PDB entry 8JEJ | electron microscopy, 2.50 A resolution | chains A and C of the 3 polymer chains in the assembly

# Chain A
Protein: Fructose dehydrogenase large subunit
Organism: Gluconobacter japonicus
Notes: EC 1.1.99.11
UniProt: M1VMF7 (FDHL_GLUJA); residue numbers follow UniProt; this construct covers 1-544
Amino-acid sequence (544 residues; row label = number of the first residue in the row):
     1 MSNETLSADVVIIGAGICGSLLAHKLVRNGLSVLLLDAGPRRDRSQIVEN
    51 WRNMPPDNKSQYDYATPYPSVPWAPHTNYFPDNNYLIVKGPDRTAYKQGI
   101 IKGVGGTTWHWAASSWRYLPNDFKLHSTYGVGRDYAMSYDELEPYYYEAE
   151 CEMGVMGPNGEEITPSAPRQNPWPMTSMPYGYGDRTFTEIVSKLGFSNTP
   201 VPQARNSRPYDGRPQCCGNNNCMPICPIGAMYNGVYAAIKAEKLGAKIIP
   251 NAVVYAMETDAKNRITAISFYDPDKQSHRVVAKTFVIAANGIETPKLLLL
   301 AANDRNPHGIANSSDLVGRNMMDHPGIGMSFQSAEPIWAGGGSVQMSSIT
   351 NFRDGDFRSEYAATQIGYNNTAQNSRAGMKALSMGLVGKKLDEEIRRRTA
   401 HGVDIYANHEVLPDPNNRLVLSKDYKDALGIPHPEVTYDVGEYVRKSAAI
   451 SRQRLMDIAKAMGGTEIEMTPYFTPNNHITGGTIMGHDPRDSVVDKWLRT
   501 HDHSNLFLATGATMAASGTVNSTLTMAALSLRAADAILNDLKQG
Disordered / not traced: 1-2, 543-544
Bound ions: 3Fe-4S cluster Fe: Cys-216, Cys-222, Cys-226
Small-molecule neighbours:
  - 3Fe-4S cluster (F3S): Arg-205, Cys-216, Cys-217, Gly-218, Asn-219, Asn-220, Asn-221, Cys-222, Ile-225, Cys-226, Pro-227, Ile-228, Ala-230, Met-231, Gly-342, Ser-343
  - FAD (flavin-adenine dinucleotide): Ile-13, Gly-14, Ala-15, Gly-16, Ile-17, Cys-18, Leu-36, Asp-37, Ala-38, Gly-39, Tyr-64, Gly-99, Ile-101, Lys-102, Gly-103, Gly-105, Gly-106, Thr-107, Thr-108, His-110, Trp-111, Ala-112, Ala-113, Ser-114, Met-223, Ala-252, Val-253, Val-254, Ala-288, Ala-289, Asn-290, Glu-293, Leu-297, Gln-345, Asn-477, His-478, Thr-510, Asn-521, Ser-522, Thr-523, Leu-524, Met-526
UniProt features mapped onto this chain:
  - active site: His-478 (Proton acceptor)

# Chain C
Protein: Fructose dehydrogenase cytochrome subunit
Organism: Gluconobacter japonicus
UniProt: M1V1V5 (FDHC_GLUJA); residue numbers follow UniProt; this construct covers 1-486
Amino-acid sequence (486 residues; each row starts with the number of its first residue):
     1 MRYFRPLSATAMTTVLLLAGTNVRAQPTEPTPASAHRPSISRGHYLAIAA
    51 DCAACHTNGRDGQFLAGGYAISSPMGNIYSTNITPSKTHGIGNYTLEQFS
   101 KALRHGIRADGAQLYPAMPYDAYNRLTDEDVKSLYAYIMTEVKPVDAPSP
   151 KTQLPFPFSIRASLGIWKIAARIEGKPYVFDHTHNDDWNRGRYLVDELAH
   201 CGECHTPRNFLLAPNQSAYLAGADIGSWRAPNITNAPQSGIGSWSDQDLF
   251 QYLKTGKTAHARAAGPMAEAIEHSLQYLPDADISAIVTYLRSVPAKAESG
   301 QTVANFEHAGRPSSYSVANANSRRSNSTLTKTTDGAALYEAVCASCHQSD
   351 GKGSKDGYYPSLVGNTTTGQLNPNDLIASILYGVDRTTDNHEILMPAFGP
   401 DSLVQPLTDEQIATIADYVLSHFGNAQATVSADAVKQVRAGGKQVPLAKL
   451 ASPGVMLLLGTGGILGAILVVAGLWWLISRRKKRSA
Disordered / not traced: 1-39, 453-486
Covalent attachments: heme c (HEC) linked to Cys-201, Cys-343
Bound ions: heme c Fe site 1 near His-56 (its only coordinating residue here); heme c Fe site 2 near His-205 (its only coordinating residue here); heme c Fe site 3 near His-347 (its only coordinating residue here)
Small-molecule neighbours:
  - heme c (HEC), molecule 1: Ala-50, Asp-51, Cys-52, Cys-55, His-56, Ile-71, Ile-78, Tyr-79, Ser-80, Thr-81, Asn-82, Ile-83, Ile-91, Tyr-94, Phe-99, Ala-102, Leu-103, Arg-108, Gln-113, Leu-114, Tyr-115, Ala-117, Met-118, Pro-119, Tyr-123, Arg-161, His-200
  - heme c (HEC), molecule 2: Val-195, Ala-199, His-200, Cys-204, His-205, Ile-225, Trp-228, Arg-229, Ala-230, Pro-231, Ile-233, Ile-241, Trp-244, Leu-249, Tyr-252, Leu-253, Arg-262, Ala-264, Pro-266, Met-267, Ile-286, Leu-290, Asn-305, Thr-366, Thr-367, Gln-370, Asp-375
  - heme c (HEC), molecule 3: Lys-257, Ala-261, Arg-262, Ala-264, Val-342, Cys-346, His-347, Tyr-358, Tyr-359, Pro-360, Leu-362, Asn-365, Thr-367, Thr-368, Leu-376, Ser-379, Ile-380, Val-384, Arg-386, Ile-393, Leu-394, Met-395, Pro-396, Phe-398, Ile-415, Val-419
  - ubiquinone-10 (U10): Met-75, Ile-78, Tyr-115, Pro-116, Ala-117, Leu-154, Pro-157, Phe-158, Ser-163, Leu-164, Ile-166, Trp-167, Glu-203, Cys-204, Arg-208, Leu-211, Leu-212, Ile-225, Pro-266, Leu-447, Leu-450
UniProt features mapped onto this chain:
  - binding site (heme c): Cys-52, Cys-55, His-56, Cys-201, Cys-204, His-205, Cys-343, Cys-346, His-347

# Interface between chain A and chain C
Pairs across the interface (48):
  Arg-41(A) / Thr-328(C)
  Arg-42(A) / Ser-327(C)
  Arg-42(A) / Thr-328(C)
  Asp-43(A) / Thr-328(C)  hydrogen bond
  Asp-43(A) / Leu-329(C)  hydrogen bond (side chain-backbone)
  Asp-43(A) / Gln-405(C)  hydrogen bond
  Arg-44(A) / Val-404(C)  hydrogen bond (side chain-backbone)
  Arg-44(A) / Gln-405(C)  hydrogen bond (backbone-side chain)
  Ser-45(A) / Leu-329(C)
  Ser-45(A) / Ala-341(C)  hydrogen bond (side chain-backbone)
  Ser-45(A) / Val-342(C)
  Ser-45(A) / Gln-405(C)  hydrogen bond (backbone-side chain)
  Gln-46(A) / Arg-323(C)  hydrogen bond (side chain-backbone)
  Gln-46(A) / Asn-326(C)
  Gln-46(A) / Ser-327(C)
  Gln-46(A) / Leu-329(C)
  Gln-46(A) / Thr-332(C)  hydrogen bond
  Glu-49(A) / Ala-320(C)
  Glu-49(A) / Arg-323(C)  salt bridge
  Asn-50(A) / Arg-323(C)
  Asn-50(A) / Arg-324(C)
  Arg-52(A) / Glu-340(C)  hydrogen bond (side chain-backbone)
  Arg-52(A) / Ala-341(C)
  Asn-53(A) / Val-317(C)  hydrogen bond (side chain-backbone)
  Asn-53(A) / Ala-320(C)
  Asn-53(A) / Asn-321(C)  hydrogen bond
  Asn-53(A) / Arg-324(C)  hydrogen bond (backbone-side chain)
  Pro-69(A) / Ser-325(C)
  Pro-69(A) / Asn-326(C)
  Pro-69(A) / Ser-327(C)
  Pro-209(A) / Glu-392(C)
  Pro-209(A) / Leu-394(C)  hydrophobic
  Asp-211(A) / Leu-403(C)
  Gly-212(A) / Leu-394(C)
  Arg-213(A) / Leu-394(C)
  Pro-214(A) / Leu-394(C)
  Pro-214(A) / Pro-396(C)
  Cys-217(A) / Tyr-359(C)
  Asn-219(A) / Ser-345(C)  hydrogen bond
  Pro-227(A) / Ser-345(C)
  Ile-228(A) / Ser-345(C)
  Ile-228(A) / Cys-346(C)  hydrophobic
  Ile-228(A) / Val-404(C)
  Gly-229(A) / Val-404(C)
  Tyr-236(A) / Leu-403(C)
  Ile-239(A) / Leu-403(C)  hydrophobic
  Lys-240(A) / Leu-403(C)
  Lys-243(A) / Asp-401(C)  salt bridge
Other interface residues (no listed pair), chain A (29 interface residues in all): Pro-40, Ile-47, Val-48, Gln-215
Other interface residues (no listed pair), chain C (29 interface residues in all): Tyr-315, Ala-337, Tyr-358, His-391, Ser-402

# In short
Chain A and chain C each contribute 29 residues to their interface; the contacts include 14 hydrogen bonds and
2 salt bridges. Among the polar pairs are Glu-49(A)/Arg-323(C), Lys-243(A)/Asp-401(C) and
Asp-43(A)/Thr-328(C). Chain A binds flavin-adenine dinucleotide and 3Fe-4S cluster.
Here chain A is Fructose dehydrogenase large subunit and chain C is Fructose dehydrogenase cytochrome subunit,
both from Gluconobacter japonicus. Entry 8JEJ (Cryo-EM Structure of Na-dithionite Reduced Membrane-bound
Fructose Dehydrogenase from Gluconobacter japonicus) was determined by electron microscopy (same publication
as 8JEK, 7WSQ and 7W2J).
